4PI8 - chain A; structure by X-ray diffraction, 1.39 A resolution.

== Chain A ==
Protein: Autolysin E
From: Staphylococcus aureus
UniProtKB: Q99RW6 (Q99RW6_STAAM); residue numbers follow UniProt; this construct covers 35-258
Sequence (228 residues; each row starts with the number of its first residue):
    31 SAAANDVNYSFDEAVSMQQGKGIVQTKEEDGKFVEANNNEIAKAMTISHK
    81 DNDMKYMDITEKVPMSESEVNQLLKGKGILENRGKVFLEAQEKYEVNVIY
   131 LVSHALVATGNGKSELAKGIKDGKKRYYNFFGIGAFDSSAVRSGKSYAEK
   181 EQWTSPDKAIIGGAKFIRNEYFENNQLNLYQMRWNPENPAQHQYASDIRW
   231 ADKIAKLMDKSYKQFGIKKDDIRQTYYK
Unresolved in the structure: 31-33, 80-82
Construct notes: expression tag (31-34); engineered mutation Ala-138 (Glu in Q99RW6)
Reported in the primary citation:
  - mutagenesis - E138A: abolished catalytic activity
  - binding site for N-acetylglucosamine: Gln-223
  - binding site for N-acetyl-beta-muramic acid: Gly-164, Tyr-201, Tyr-224
  - specificity-determining residues: Gly-52 to Asn-68 (proposed by the authors, not directly observed)

== Overview ==
The paper reports a binding site for N-acetyl-beta-muramic acid at Gly-164, Tyr-201 and Tyr-224; E138A
abolishes catalytic activity.
Chain A is Autolysin E (Staphylococcus aureus); the structure, Crystal structure of catalytic mutant E138A of
S. Aureus Autolysin E in complex with disaccharide NAG-NAM, was determined by X-ray diffraction together with
4PI7, 4PI9 and 4PIA from the same study.
